Entry 8YCX (electron microscopy, 2.20 A resolution); this record covers chains A and U of the 21 polymer chains in the assembly.

== Chain A ==
Molecule: ATP-dependent Clp protease ATP-binding subunit ClpC1
From: Mycobacterium tuberculosis H37Rv
UniProt: P9WPC9 (CLPC1_MYCTU); numbering as in UniProt (aligned over 168-824)
Amino-acid sequence (657 residues; each row starts with the number of its first residue):
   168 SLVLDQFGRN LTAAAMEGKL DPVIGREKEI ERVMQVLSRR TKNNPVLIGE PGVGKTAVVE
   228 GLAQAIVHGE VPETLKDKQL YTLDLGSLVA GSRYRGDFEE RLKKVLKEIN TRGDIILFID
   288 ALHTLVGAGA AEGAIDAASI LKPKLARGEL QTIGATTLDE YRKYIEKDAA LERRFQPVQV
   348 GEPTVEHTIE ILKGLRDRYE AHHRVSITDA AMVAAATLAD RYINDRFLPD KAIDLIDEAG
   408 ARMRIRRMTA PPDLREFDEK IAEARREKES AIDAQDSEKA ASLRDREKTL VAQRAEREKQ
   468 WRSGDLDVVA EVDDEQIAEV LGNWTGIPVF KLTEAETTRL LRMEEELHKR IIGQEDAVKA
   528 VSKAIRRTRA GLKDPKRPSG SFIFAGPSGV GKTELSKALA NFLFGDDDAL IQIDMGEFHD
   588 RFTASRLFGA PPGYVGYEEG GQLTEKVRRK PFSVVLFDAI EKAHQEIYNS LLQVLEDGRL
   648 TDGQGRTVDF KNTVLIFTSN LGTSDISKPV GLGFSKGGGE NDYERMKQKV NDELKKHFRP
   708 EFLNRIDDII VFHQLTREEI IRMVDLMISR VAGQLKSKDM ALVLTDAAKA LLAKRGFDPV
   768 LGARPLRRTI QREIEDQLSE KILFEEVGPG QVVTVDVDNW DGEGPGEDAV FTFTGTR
Unresolved in the structure: 168-169, 416-475
Differences from the reference sequence: engineered mutation A288 (Glu in P9WPC9), S444 (Phe in P9WPC9), A626 (Glu in P9WPC9)
Residues lining bound ligands:
  - ATP (adenosine-5'-triphosphate): D188, P189, V190, I191, R193, E217, P218, G219, V220, G221, K222, T223, A224, I358, L362, P396, D397, I400
  - ATP: R517, I518, I519, P554, S555, G556, V557, G558, K559, T560, E561, D625, T665, N667, L722, M730, L733, M734, A770, R771, R774
UniProt features mapped onto this chain:
  - binding site (ATP): G216 to T223, G553 to T560

== Chain U ==
Molecule: Beta-casein
From: Bos grunniens
UniProt: Q9TSI0 (CASB_BUBBU); numbering as in UniProt (aligned over 2-24)
Amino-acid sequence (23 residues; row label = number of the first residue in the row):
     2 KVLILACLVA LALARELEEL NVP

== How chain A and chain U interact ==
Residue-residue contacts (20):
  S259(A) with V23(U)
  R260(A) with V23(U); P24(U)
  Y261(A) with V23(U); P24(U), hydrophobic
  R262(A) with V23(U); P24(U), hydrogen bond (backbone-backbone)
  A298(A) with E20(U)
  E299(A) with E20(U)
  D587(A) with L4(U)
  F589(A) with L6(U), hydrophobic
  G600(A) with V10(U); A11(U), hydrogen bond (backbone-backbone)
  Y601(A) with C8(U), hydrophobic; L9(U); V10(U), hydrophobic; A11(U)
  V602(A) with L9(U), hydrogen bond (backbone-backbone); A11(U)
  Y604(A) with A11(U), hydrophobic
Interface residues without a listed pair, chain A (13 interface residues in all): R588
Interface residues without a listed pair, chain U (10 interface residues in all): L21

== Overview ==
13 residues of chain A and 10 residues of chain U are in contact; the contacts include 3 hydrogen bonds.
Backbone hydrogen bonds pair R262(A)-P24(U), G600(A)-A11(U) and V602(A)-L9(U). Bound to chain A: ATP. Curated
annotation (UniProt) lists 16 ATP-binding residues on chain A.
Chain A is ATP-dependent Clp protease ATP-binding subunit ClpC1 (Mycobacterium tuberculosis H37Rv) and chain U
is Beta-casein (Bos grunniens); the structure, CryoEM structure of M. tuberculosis ClpC1P1P2 complex bound to
bortezomib, conformation 2, was determined by electron microscopy.
